PDB entry 3MYK | X-ray diffraction, 1.84 A resolution | chain X

# Chain X
Protein: Myosin-2 heavy chain
Organism: Dictyostelium discoideum
UniProt: P08799 (MYS2_DICDI); residue numbers follow UniProt; this construct covers 2-759
Chain sequence (762 residues; row label = number of the first residue in the row):
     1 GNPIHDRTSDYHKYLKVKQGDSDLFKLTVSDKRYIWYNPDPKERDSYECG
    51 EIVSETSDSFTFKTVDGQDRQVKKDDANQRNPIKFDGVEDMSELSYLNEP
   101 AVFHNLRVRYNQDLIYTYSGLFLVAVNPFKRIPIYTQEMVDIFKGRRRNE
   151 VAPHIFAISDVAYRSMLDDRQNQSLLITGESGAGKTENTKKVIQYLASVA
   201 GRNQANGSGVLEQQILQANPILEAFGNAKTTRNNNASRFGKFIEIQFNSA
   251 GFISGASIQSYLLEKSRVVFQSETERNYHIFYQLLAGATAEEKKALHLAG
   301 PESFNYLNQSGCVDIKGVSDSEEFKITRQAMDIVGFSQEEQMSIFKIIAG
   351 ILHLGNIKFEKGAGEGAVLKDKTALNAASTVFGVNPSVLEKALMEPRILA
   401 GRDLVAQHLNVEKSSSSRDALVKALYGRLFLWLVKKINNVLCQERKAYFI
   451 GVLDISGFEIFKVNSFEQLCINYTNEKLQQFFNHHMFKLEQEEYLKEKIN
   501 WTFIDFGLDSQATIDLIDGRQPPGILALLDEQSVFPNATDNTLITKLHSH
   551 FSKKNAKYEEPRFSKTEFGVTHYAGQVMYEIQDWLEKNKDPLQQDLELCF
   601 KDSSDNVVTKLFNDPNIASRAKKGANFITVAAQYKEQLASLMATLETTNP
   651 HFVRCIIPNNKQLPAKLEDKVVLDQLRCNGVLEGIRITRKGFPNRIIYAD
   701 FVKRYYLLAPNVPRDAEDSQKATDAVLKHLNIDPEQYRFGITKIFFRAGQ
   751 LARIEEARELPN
Not modelled in the structure: 1, 204-207, 698-735, 750-762
Construct notes: expression tag (1, 760-762); engineered mutation Ala-236 (Ser in P08799)
Metal / ion sites: Mg2+: Thr-186, Ser-237 (together with AMP-PNP)
Ligand contacts:
  - AMP-PNP (ANP; phosphoaminophosphonic acid-adenylate ester): Ile-115, Tyr-116, Asn-127, Pro-128, Phe-129, Lys-130, Arg-131, Tyr-135, Glu-180, Ser-181, Gly-182, Ala-183, Gly-184, Lys-185, Thr-186, Glu-187, Asn-233, Asn-235, Ala-236, Ser-237, Asp-454, Ile-455, Ser-456, Gly-457
  - (S)-blebbistatin (BIT; (-)-1-phenyl-1,2,3,4-tetrahydro-4-hydroxypyrrolo[2,3-b]-7-methylquinolin-4-one): Arg-238, Phe-239, Gly-240, Tyr-261, Leu-262, Leu-263, Glu-264, Ile-455, Ser-456, Phe-466, Glu-467, Cys-470, Ile-471, Thr-474, Val-630, Tyr-634, Gln-637, Leu-638, Leu-641
Curated features (UniProtKB/Swiss-Prot):
  - region (Actin-binding): Leu-638 to Asn-660, Arg-738 to Ala-752
  - binding site (ATP): Gly-179 to Thr-186
  - modified residue: Lys-130 (N6,N6-dimethyllysine)
From the paper describing this entry:
  - binding site for AMP-PNP: Ser-237, Arg-238
  - mutagenesis - S236A (3.4-fold): decreased catalytic activity on ATP
  - mutagenesis - S236A (0.3 uM-1 s-1): decreased binding to ATP binding to acto-S236A

# Overview
Ligands of chain X: (S)-blebbistatin and AMP-PNP. Thr-186 and Ser-237 coordinate Mg2+. UniProt lists 8
ATP-binding residues. From the paper: a binding site for AMP-PNP at Ser-237 and Arg-238; S236A reduces
catalytic activity on ATP.
Chain X is Myosin-2 heavy chain (Dictyostelium discoideum); the structure, Insights into the Importance of
Hydrogen Bonding in the Gamma-Phosphate Binding Pocket of Myosin: Structural and ..., was determined by X-ray
diffraction together with 3MYH and 3MYL from the same study.
